5W43 - chains A and E of the 4 polymer chains in the assembly; structure by X-ray diffraction, 3.15 A resolution.

# Chain A
Molecule: Transcriptional regulatory protein RcsB
Organism: Escherichia coli str. K-12 substr. MG1655
UniProtKB: P0DMC7 (RCSB_ECOLI); numbering as in UniProt (aligned over 1-216)
Chain sequence (216 residues; row label = number of the first residue in the row):
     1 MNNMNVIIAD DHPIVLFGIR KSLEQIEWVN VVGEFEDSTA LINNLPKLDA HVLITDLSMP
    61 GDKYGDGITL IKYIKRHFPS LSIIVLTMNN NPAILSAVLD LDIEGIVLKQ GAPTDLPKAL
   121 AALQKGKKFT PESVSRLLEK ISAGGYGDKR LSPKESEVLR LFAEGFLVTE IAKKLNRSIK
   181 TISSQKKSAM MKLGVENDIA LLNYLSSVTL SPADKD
Disordered / not traced: 1, 142-147, 210-216
UniProt features mapped onto this chain:
  - DNA-binding region: Val168 to Lys187 (H-T-H motif)
  - modified residue: Asp56 (4-aspartylphosphate)
Reported in the primary citation:
  - binding site for the 22-nt DNA strand (chain E): Ser152, Lys154, Val168, Thr169, Arg177, Ser178, Lys180, Thr181, Ser183, Ser184, Gln185, Lys186, Lys187, Lys192
  - binding site for the 22-nt DNA strand: Lys180, Ser184
  - post-translational modification sites: Asp56, Lys154, Lys180 (citing earlier work)

# Chain E
Molecule: 22-nt DNA strand
Sequence (22 nucleotides; each row starts with the number of its first residue):
     1 GATTTAGGAA AAATCTTAGA TA

# Chain A / chain E interface
Pairs across the interface (16):
  Ser152(A) - DT3(E)  phosphate contact
  Ser152(A) - DT4(E)  hydrogen bond to the phosphate
  Pro153(A) - DT4(E)  phosphate contact
  Lys154(A) - DT4(E)  phosphate contact
  Lys154(A) - DT5(E)  salt bridge to the phosphate
  Arg177(A) - DT5(E)  salt bridge to the phosphate
  Arg177(A) - DA6(E)  phosphate contact
  Ser178(A) - DA6(E)  hydrogen bond to the phosphate
  Lys180(A) - DG7(E)  base contact
  Lys180(A) - DG8(E)  hydrogen bond to the base
  Lys180(A) - DA9(E)  base contact
  Thr181(A) - DT5(E)  sugar contact
  Thr181(A) - DA6(E)  hydrogen bond to the phosphate
  Ser184(A) - DA6(E)  base contact
  Gln185(A) - DT4(E)  sugar contact
  Gln185(A) - DT5(E)  hydrogen bond to the phosphate
Other interface residues (no listed pair), chain A (13 interface residues in all): Asp148, Glu155, Asn176, Lys192

# Overview
The interface between chain A and chain E involves 13 residues on one side and 7 on the other; the contacts
include 5 hydrogen bonds and 2 salt bridges. Among the polar pairs are Lys180(A)-DG8(E), Ser152(A)-DT4(E) and
Ser178(A)-DA6(E). The paper reports a binding site for the 22-nt DNA strand (chain E) at Ser152(A), Lys154(A)
and Val168(A) among others; a binding site for the 22-nt DNA strand at Lys180(A) and Ser184(A).
Chain A is Transcriptional regulatory protein RcsB (Escherichia coli str. K-12 substr. MG1655) and chain E is
a 22-nt DNA strand; the structure, Structure of the two-component response regulator RcsB-DNA complex, was
determined by X-ray diffraction (same publication as 5VXN).
